5NO4 - chains A and J of the 20 polymer chains in the assembly; structure by electron microscopy, 5.16 A resolution (low resolution: residue-level contacts below are approximate; hydrogen-bond / salt-bridge calls are withheld).

# Chain A
Molecule: 16S ribosomal RNA
Source organism: Escherichia coli (strain K12)
Sequence (1534 nucleotides; each row starts with the number of its first residue):
     1 AAAUUGAAGAGUUUGAUCAUGGCUCAGAUUGAACGCUGGCGGCAGGCCUA
    51 ACACAUGCAAGUCGAACGGUAACAGGAAGAAGCUUGCUUCUUUGCUGACG
   101 AGUGGCGGACGGGUGAGUAAUGUCUGGGAAACUGCCUGAUGGAGGGGGAU
   151 AACUACUGGAAACGGUAGCUAAUACCGCAUAACGUCGCAAGACCAAAGAG
   201 GGGGACCUUCGGGCCUCUUGCCAUCGGAUGUGCCCAGAUGGGAUUAGCUA
   251 GUAGGUGGGGUAACGGCUCACCUAGGCGACGAUCCCUAGCUGGUCUGAGA
   301 GGAUGACCAGCCACACUGGAACUGAGACACGGUCCAGACUCCUACGGGAG
   351 GCAGCAGUGGGGAAUAUUGCACAAUGGGCGCAAGCCUGAUGCAGCCAUGC
   401 CGCGUGUAUGAAGAAGGCCUUCGGGUUGUAAAGUACUUUCAGCGGGGAGG
   451 AAGGGAGUAAAGUUAAUACCUUUGCUCAUUGACGUUACCCGCAGAAGAAG
   501 CACCGGCUAACUCCGUGCCAGCAGCCXCGGUAAUACGGAGGGUGCAAGCG
   551 UUAAUCGGAAUUACUGGGCGUAAAGCGCACGCAGGCGGUUUGUUAAGUCA
   601 GAUGUGAAAUCCCCGGGCUCAACCUGGGAACUGCAUCUGAUACUGGCAAG
   651 CUUGAGUCUCGUAGAGGGGGGUAGAAUUCCAGGUGUAGCGGUGAAAUGCG
   701 UAGAGAUCUGGAGGAAUACCGGUGGCGAAGGCGGCCCCCUGGACGAAGAC
   751 UGACGCUCAGGUGCGAAAGCGUGGGGAGCAAACAGGAUUAGAUACCCUGG
   801 UAGUCCACGCCGUAAACGAUGUCGACUUGGAGGUUGUGCCCUUGAGGCGU
   851 GGCUUCCGGAGCUAACGCGUUAAGUCGACCGCCUGGGGAGUACGGCCGCA
   901 AGGUUAAAACUCAAAUGAAUUGACGGGGGCCCGCACAAGCGGUGGAGCAU
   951 GUGGUUUAAUUCGAUGXAACGCGAAGAACCUUACCUGGUCUUGACAUCCA
  1001 CGGAAGUUUUCAGAGAUGAGAAUGUGCCUUCGGGAACCGUGAGACAGGUG
  1051 CUGCAUGGCUGUCGUCAGCUCGUGUUGUGAAAUGUUGGGUUAAGUCCCGC
  1101 AACGAGCGCAACCCUUAUCCUUUGUUGCCAGCGGUCCGGCCGGGAACUCA
  1151 AAGGAGACUGCCAGUGAUAAACUGGAGGAAGGUGGGGAUGACGUCAAGUC
  1201 AUCAUGGCCCUUACGACCAGGGCUACACACGUGCUACAAUGGCGCAUACA
  1251 AAGAGAAGCGACCUCGCGAGAGCAAGCGGACCUCAUAAAGUGCGUCGUAG
  1301 UCCGGAUUGGAGUCUGCAACUCGACUCCAUGAAGUCGGAAUCGCUAGUAA
  1351 UCGUGGAUCAGAAUGCCACGGUGAAUACGUUCCCGGGCCUUGUACACACC
  1401 GCCCGUXACACCAUGGGAGUGGGUUGCAAAAGAAGUAGGUAGCUUAACCU
  1451 UCGGGAGGGCGCUUACCACUUUGUGAUUCAUGACUGGGGUGAAGUCGUAA
  1501 CAAGGUAACCGUAGGGGAACCUGCGGUUGGAUCA
Modified residues: PSU (pseudouridine-5'-monophosphate) at position 516, G7M (N7-methyl-guanosine-5'-monophosphate) at position 527, 2MG (2N-methylguanosine-5'-monophosphate) at position 966, 5MC (5-methylcytidine-5'-monophosphate) at position 967, 2MG (2N-methylguanosine-5'-monophosphate) at position 1207, 4OC (4n,o2'-methylcytidine-5'-monophosphate) at position 1402, 5MC (5-methylcytidine-5'-monophosphate) at position 1407, UR3 (3-methyluridine-5'-monophoshate) at position 1498, 2MG (2N-methylguanosine-5'-monophosphate) at position 1516, MA6 (6N-dimethyladenosine-5'-monophoshate) at position 1518, MA6 (6N-dimethyladenosine-5'-monophoshate) at position 1519
Bound ions: Mg2+ site 1 near G21 (its only coordinating residue here); Mg2+ site 2 near G100 (its only coordinating residue here); Mg2+ site 3 near G113 (its only coordinating residue here); Mg2+ site 4 near U114 (its only coordinating residue here); Mg2+ site 5: A116, G117, G289; Mg2+ site 6: G145, A197; Mg2+ site 7: A174, C175; Mg2+ site 8: U180, C194, A195; Mg2+ site 9 near C328 (its only coordinating residue here); Mg2+ site 10 near A329 (its only coordinating residue here); Mg2+ site 11 near C352 (its only coordinating residue here); Mg2+ site 12: C355, A356; 35 more Mg2+ sites not listed

# Chain J
Name: 30S ribosomal protein S10
Source organism: Escherichia coli (strain K12)
Reference sequence: P0A7R5 (RS10_ECOLI); residue numbers follow UniProt; this construct covers 4-102
Chain sequence (99 residues; numbered 4 to 102; the number before each row is that of its first residue):
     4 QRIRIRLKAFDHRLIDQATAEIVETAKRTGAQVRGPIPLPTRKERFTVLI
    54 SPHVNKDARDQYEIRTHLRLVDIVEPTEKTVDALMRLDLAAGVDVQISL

# Chain A / chain J interface
Contacting residue pairs (61):
  G963(A) / His-56(J)
  A964(A) / His-56(J)
  A964(A) / Val-57(J)
  A969(A) / Val-57(J)
  A969(A) / Asn-58(J)
  C972(A) / Val-57(J)
  C972(A) / Lys-59(J)
  G973(A) / Pro-55(J)
  G973(A) / His-56(J)
  G973(A) / Lys-59(J)
  A975(A) / Arg-62(J)
  C1059(A) / Ile-53(J)
  U1060(A) / Ile-53(J)
  U1060(A) / Asn-58(J)
  U1060(A) / Ala-61(J)
  G1061(A) / Asn-58(J)
  G1061(A) / Ala-61(J)
  C1114(A) / Arg-68(J)
  U1123(A) / Arg-37(J)
  U1123(A) / Gly-38(J)
  U1123(A) / Pro-39(J)
  U1123(A) / Ile-40(J)
  U1123(A) / Pro-41(J)
  G1124(A) / Arg-37(J)
  G1124(A) / Gly-38(J)
  U1125(A) / Arg-37(J)
  U1125(A) / Ile-40(J)
  U1125(A) / Leu-42(J)
  U1125(A) / Asp-75(J)
  U1126(A) / Arg-7(J)
  U1126(A) / Arg-9(J)
  U1126(A) / Leu-73(J)
  A1150(A) / Pro-41(J)
  A1150(A) / Leu-42(J)
  A1150(A) / Pro-43(J)
  A1151(A) / Pro-41(J)
  A1151(A) / Leu-42(J)
  A1151(A) / Thr-44(J)
  A1151(A) / Arg-72(J)
  A1152(A) / His-15(J)
  A1152(A) / Asp-19(J)
  A1152(A) / His-70(J)
  A1152(A) / Arg-72(J)
  G1153(A) / His-15(J)
  G1198(A) / His-56(J)
  U1199(A) / His-56(J)
  U1202(A) / Pro-55(J)
  G1253(A) / Arg-45(J)
  G1253(A) / Lys-46(J)
  A1254(A) / Arg-45(J)
  A1254(A) / Glu-47(J)
  G1279(A) / Arg-9(J)
  G1279(A) / Lys-11(J)
  G1279(A) / Gln-99(J)
  A1280(A) / Arg-9(J)
  A1280(A) / Leu-42(J)
  A1280(A) / Pro-43(J)
  C1366(A) / Arg-62(J)
  C1367(A) / Thr-50(J)
  C1367(A) / Arg-62(J)
  A1368(A) / Thr-50(J)
Other interface residues (no listed pair), chain A (34 interface residues in all): A968, C970, G1058, U1115, G1187, A1188
Other interface residues (no listed pair), chain J (33 interface residues in all): Gln-64, Leu-71

# In short
34 residues of chain A face 33 of chain J across their interface. A116(A), G117(A) and G289(A) coordinate Mg2+
site 5. G145(A) and A197(A) coordinate Mg2+ site 6.
Chain A is 16S ribosomal RNA and chain J is 30S ribosomal protein S10, both from Escherichia coli (strain
K12); the structure, RsgA-GDPNP bound to the 30S ribosomal subunit (RsgA assembly intermediate with uS3), was
determined by electron microscopy, deposited together with 5NO2.
